8U1Z - chains A and B; structure by X-ray diffraction, 1.85 A resolution.

# Chain A
Name: Mitochondrial fission 1 protein
From: Homo sapiens
UniProtKB: Q9Y3D6 (FIS1_HUMAN); residue numbers follow UniProt; this construct covers 1-125
Chain sequence (125 residues; numbered 1 to 125; the number before each row is that of its first residue):
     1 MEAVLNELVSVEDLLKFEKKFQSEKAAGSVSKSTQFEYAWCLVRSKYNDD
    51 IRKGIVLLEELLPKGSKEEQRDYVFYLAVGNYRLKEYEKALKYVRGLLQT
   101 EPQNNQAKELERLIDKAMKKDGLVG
Swiss-Prot annotation at these positions:
  - modified residue: M1 (N-acetylmethionine), S10 (Phosphoserine)
  - mutagenesis: L14 (L14P: Approximately 40% of cells display fragmented mitochondria), L42 (L42P: Less than 15% of cells display fragmented mitochondria), L58 (L58P: Less than 15% of cells display fragmented mitochondria), L77 (L77P: Less than 15% of cells display fragmented mitochondria. Shows greatly reduced binding to DNM1L), L91 (L91P: Less than 15% of cells display fragmented mitochondria. Shows greatly reduced binding to DNM1L), L110 (L110P: Approximately 40% of cells display fragmented mitochondria. No change in binding to DNM1L)

# Chain B
Name: inhibitor peptide
Chain sequence (14 residues; numbered 1 to 14; the number before each row is that of its first residue):
     1 SHKHDPLPYPHFLL
Disordered / not traced: 1-2, 14

# How chain A and chain B interact
Contacting residue pairs (27; chain A residue first):
  E2(A) - H11(B)
  E2(A) - F12(B)
  E2(A) - L13(B)
  V4(A) - H11(B)
  L8(A) - Y9(B)  hydrophobic
  V43(A) - Y9(B)
  R44(A) - Y9(B)
  K46(A) - P6(B)
  N48(A) - H4(B)  hydrogen bond (side chain-backbone)
  N48(A) - P6(B)
  I51(A) - P6(B)  hydrophobic
  F75(A) - L13(B)  hydrophobic
  Y76(A) - Y9(B)
  V79(A) - Y9(B)  hydrophobic
  V79(A) - P10(B)
  Y82(A) - L7(B)  hydrophobic
  Y82(A) - P8(B)
  R83(A) - P6(B)
  R83(A) - L7(B)  hydrogen bond (side chain-backbone)
  R83(A) - P8(B)
  R83(A) - Y9(B)
  K85(A) - L7(B)
  Q106(A) - F12(B)
  E109(A) - F12(B)
  L110(A) - P10(B)  hydrophobic
  L113(A) - P10(B)  hydrophobic
  A117(A) - L7(B)  hydrophobic
Other interface residues (no listed pair), chain A (21 interface residues in all): W40, Y87
Other interface residues (no listed pair), chain B (10 interface residues in all): D5

# Overview
21 residues of chain A face 10 of chain B across their interface; the contacts include 2 hydrogen bonds. Polar
pairs include N48(A)-H4(B) and R83(A)-L7(B). UniProt lists 6 mutagenesis sites on chain A.
Here chain A is Mitochondrial fission 1 protein (Homo sapiens) and chain B is inhibitor peptide. Entry 8U1Z
(Crystal structure of the Fis1 cytosolic domain bound to a peptide inhibitor) was determined by X-ray
diffraction.
